PDB entry 7JIJ | X-ray diffraction, 5.50 A resolution (low resolution: residue-level contacts below are approximate; hydrogen-bond / salt-bridge calls are withheld) | chains M and A of the 4 polymer chains in the assembly

Chain M:
Molecule: Maltose/maltodextrin ABC transporter substrate-binding protein MalE
From: Escherichia coli
UniProtKB: A0A6D0N546 (A0A6D0N546_ECOLX); residues 2-368 here correspond to UniProt positions 26-392 (UniProt number = residue number + 24)
Chain sequence (373 residues; row label = number of the first residue in the row):
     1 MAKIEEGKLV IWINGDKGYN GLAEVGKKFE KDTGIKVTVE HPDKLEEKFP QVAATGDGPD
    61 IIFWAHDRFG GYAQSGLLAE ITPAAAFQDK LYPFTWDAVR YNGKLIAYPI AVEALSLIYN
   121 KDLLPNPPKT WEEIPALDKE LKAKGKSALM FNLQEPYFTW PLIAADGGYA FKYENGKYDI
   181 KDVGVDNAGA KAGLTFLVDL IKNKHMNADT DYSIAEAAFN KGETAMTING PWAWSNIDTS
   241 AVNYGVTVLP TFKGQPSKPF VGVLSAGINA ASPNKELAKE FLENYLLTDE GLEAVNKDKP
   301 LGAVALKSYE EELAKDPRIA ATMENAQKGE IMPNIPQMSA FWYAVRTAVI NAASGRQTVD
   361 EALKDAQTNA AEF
Disordered / not traced: 1-6
Construct notes: initiating methionine (1); conflict A84 (Asp108 in A0A6D0N546), A85 (Lys109 in A0A6D0N546), A241 (Lys265 in A0A6D0N546); expression tag (369-373)

Chain A:
Molecule: 5'-AMP-activated protein kinase catalytic subunit alpha-1
From: Homo sapiens
Notes: EC 2.7.11.1, 2.7.11.27, 2.7.11.31, 2.7.11.26
UniProtKB: Q13131 (AAPK1_HUMAN); residues 13-550 here correspond to UniProt positions 22-559 (UniProt number = residue number + 9)
Chain sequence (484 residues; each row starts with the number of its first residue; note: 54 numbers in that range are skipped by the numbering (no residue carries them; nothing is unmodelled there)):
    13 VKIGHYILGD TLGVGTFGKV KVGKHELTGH KVAVKILNRQ KIRSLDVVGK IRREIQNLKL
    73 FRHPHIIKLY QVISTPSDIF MVMEYVSGGE LFDYICKNGR LDEKESRRLF QQILSGVDYC
   133 HRHMVVHRDL KPENVLLDAH MNAKIADFGL SNMMSDGEFL RTSCGSPNYA APEVISGRLY
   193 AGPEVDIWSS GVILYALLCG TLPFDDDHVP TLFKKICDGI FYTPQYLNPS VISLLKHMLQ
   253 VDPMKRATIK DIREHEWFKQ DLPKYLFPED PSYSSTMIDD EALKEVCEKF ECSEEEVLSC
   313 LYNRNHQDPL AVAYHLIIDN RRIMNEAKDF YLATSPPDSF LDDHHLTRPH PERVPFLVAE
   373 TPRARHTLDE LNPQKSKHQG VRKAKWHLGI RSQSRPNDIM AEVCRAIKQL DYEWKVVNPY
   433 YLRVRRKNPV TSTYSKMSLQ LYQVDSRTYL LDFRSIDDEL
   527 TPRPGSHTIE FFEMCANLIK ILAQ
Disordered / not traced: 281-331, 344-346, 373-395
Construct notes: conflict L472 (Ile481 in Q13131), P528 (Glu483 in Q13131), P530 (Ser494 in Q13131)
Modified / non-standard residues: T174 (phosphothreonine; TPO)
Swiss-Prot annotation at these positions:
  - active site: D141 (Proton acceptor)
  - binding site (ATP): L24 to V32, K47
  - modified residue: T23 (Phosphothreonine), T174 (Phosphothreonine), T260 (Phosphothreonine), T346 (Phosphothreonine), S347 (Phosphoserine), S351 (Phosphoserine), T359 (Phosphothreonine), T373 (Phosphothreonine), S388 (Phosphoserine), S458 (Phosphoserine)

Chain M / chain A interface:
Pairs across the interface (18):
  E47(M) with R55(A); P88(A)
  P50(M) with Q52(A)
  Q51(M) with R55(A)
  T55(M) with S56(A)
  Y343(M) with T87(A); P88(A)
  D365(M) with K14(A); I15(A)
  T368(M) with K14(A); I19(A); E38(A)
  N369(M) with V13(A); K14(A)
  E372(M) with V13(A); I19(A); L20(A)
  F373(M) with V13(A), covalent bond
Interface residues without a listed pair, chain M (11 interface residues in all): Q357
Interface residues without a listed pair, chain A (12 interface residues in all): R51

Overview:
Chain M and chain A form an interface of 11 and 12 residues respectively; the contacts include 1 covalent
bond. UniProt lists active-site residue D141(A) and 10 ATP-binding residues on chain A.
Here chain M is Maltose/maltodextrin ABC transporter substrate-binding protein MalE (Escherichia coli) and
chain A is 5'-AMP-activated protein kinase catalytic subunit alpha-1 (Homo sapiens). Entry 7JIJ (ATP-bound
AMP-activated protein kinase) was determined by X-ray diffraction together with 7M74, 7JHG and 7JHH from the
same study.
